Entry 6XI0 (electron microscopy, 3.30 A resolution); this record covers chains C and D of the 6 polymer chains in the assembly.

# Chain C
Molecule: Cytochrome b
Organism: Rhodobacter capsulatus (strain ATCC BAA-309 / NBRC 16581 / SB1003)
Reference sequence: D5ANZ3 (CYB_RHOCB); residues 1-437 here = UniProt positions 1-437
Chain sequence (437 residues; each row starts with the number of its first residue):
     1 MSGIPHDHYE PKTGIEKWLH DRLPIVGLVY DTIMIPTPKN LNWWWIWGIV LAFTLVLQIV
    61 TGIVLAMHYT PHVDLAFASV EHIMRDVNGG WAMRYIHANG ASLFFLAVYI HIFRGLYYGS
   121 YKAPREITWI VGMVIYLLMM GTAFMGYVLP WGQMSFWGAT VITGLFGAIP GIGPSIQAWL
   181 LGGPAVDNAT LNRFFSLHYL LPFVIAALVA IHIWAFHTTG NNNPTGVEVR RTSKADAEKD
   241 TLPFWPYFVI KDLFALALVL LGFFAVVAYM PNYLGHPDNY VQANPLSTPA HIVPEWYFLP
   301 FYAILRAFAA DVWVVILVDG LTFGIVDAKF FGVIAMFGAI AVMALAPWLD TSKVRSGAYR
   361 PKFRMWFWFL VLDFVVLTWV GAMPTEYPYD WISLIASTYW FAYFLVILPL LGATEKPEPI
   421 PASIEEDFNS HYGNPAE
Not modelled in the structure: 1, 233-236, 429-437
Curated features (UniProtKB/Swiss-Prot):
  - binding site (heme b): His97, His111, His198, His212
  - mutagenesis: Phe144 (F144L/S: Loss of binding affinity for ubiquinone and ubiquinol)
Bound ions: heme c Fe site 1: His97, His198; heme c Fe site 2: His111, His212
Residues lining bound ligands:
  - heme c (HEC), molecule 1: Trp45, Gly48, Ile49, Leu51, Ala52, Phe104, His111, Ile112, Arg114, Ser120, Arg125, Thr128, Trp129, Gly132, Met133, Ile135, Tyr136, Val209, His212, Phe216, Thr219, Gly220, Asn221, Asn222
  - heme c (HEC), molecule 2: Leu55, Gln58, Ile59, Gly62, Ile63, Leu65, Ala66, Tyr69, Arg94, His97, Ala98, Ala101, Phe104, Met139, Thr142, Ala143, Gly146, Tyr147, Leu149, Pro150, Phe195, His198, Tyr199, Pro202, Ile205, Asn279, Tyr297

# Chain D
Molecule: Cytochrome c1
Organism: Rhodobacter capsulatus (strain ATCC BAA-309 / NBRC 16581 / SB1003)
Reference sequence: D5ANZ4 (CY1_RHOCB); residues -20 to 258 here correspond to UniProt positions 1-279 (UniProt number = residue number + 21)
Chain sequence (279 residues; numbered -20 to 258; the number before each row is that of its first residue; numbers below 1 keep their minus sign (Met-20 is residue -20)):
   -20 MKKLLISAVS ALVLGSGAAF ANSNVPDHAF SFEGIFGKYD QAQLRRGFQV YNEVCSACHG
    40 MKFVPIRTLA DDGGPQLDPT FVREYAAGLD TIIDKDSGEE RDRKETDMFP TRVGDGMGPD
   100 LSVMAKARAG FSGPAGSGMN QLFKGMGGPE YIYNYVIGFE ENPECAPEGI DGYYYNKTFQ
   160 IGGVPDTCKD AAGVKITHGS WARMPPPLVD DQVTYEDGTP ATVDQMAQDV SAFLMWAAEP
   220 KLVARKQMGL VAMVMLGLLS VMLYLTNKRL WAPYKGHKA
Not modelled in the structure: -20 to 4, 108-125, 258
Curated features (UniProtKB/Swiss-Prot):
  - binding site (heme c): Cys34, Cys37, His38, Met183
Covalent attachments: heme c (HEC) linked to Cys34, Cys37
Bound ions: heme c Fe: His38, Met183
Residues lining bound ligands: heme c (HEC): Val29, Val33, His38, Gly95, Met96, Gly97, Pro98, Leu100, Met103, Arg107, Tyr130, Ile131, Tyr134, Val135, Phe158, Ala181, Arg182, Met183, Pro184, Pro186, Leu187, Val209, Leu213

# Interface between chain C and chain D
Residue-residue contacts (44):
  Phe77(C) - Phe42(D)  hydrophobic
  Glu81(C) - Phe42(D)
  Arg85(C) - Phe42(D)  hydrogen bond (side chain-backbone)
  Arg85(C) - Val43(D)
  Arg85(C) - Ala216(D)  hydrogen bond (side chain-backbone)
  Arg85(C) - Lys220(D)  hydrogen bond (backbone-side chain)
  Asp86(C) - Arg46(D)  salt bridge
  Trp91(C) - Lys220(D)
  Trp91(C) - Ala223(D)
  Trp91(C) - Arg224(D)
  Tyr95(C) - Lys105(D)
  Tyr95(C) - Glu218(D)  hydrogen bond
  Leu242(C) - Tyr253(D)  hydrophobic
  Pro246(C) - Leu249(D)  hydrophobic
  Tyr247(C) - Leu249(D)
  Tyr247(C) - Trp250(D)
  Phe248(C) - Trp250(D)  hydrophobic
  Ile250(C) - Leu242(D)
  Lys251(C) - Asn246(D)
  Leu253(C) - Leu242(D)
  Phe254(C) - Ser239(D)
  Phe254(C) - Leu242(D)
  Ala257(C) - Ser239(D)
  Leu258(C) - Ser239(D)
  Leu261(C) - Met232(D)
  Leu261(C) - Leu235(D)  hydrophobic
  Leu261(C) - Gly236(D)
  Phe264(C) - Met227(D)  hydrophobic
  Ala268(C) - Arg224(D)  hydrogen bond (backbone-side chain)
  Ala268(C) - Lys225(D)
  Ala268(C) - Gly228(D)
  Tyr269(C) - Ile14(D)
  Tyr269(C) - Lys225(D)
  Tyr269(C) - Gly228(D)
  Tyr269(C) - Leu229(D)
  Tyr269(C) - Met232(D)
  Pro277(C) - Lys105(D)
  Pro277(C) - Ala106(D)
  Pro277(C) - Arg107(D)
  Tyr280(C) - Val102(D)
  Tyr280(C) - Lys105(D)
  Val281(C) - Ala106(D)  hydrophobic
  Gln282(C) - Phe42(D)
  Phe428(C) - Lys257(D)
Other interface residues (no listed pair), chain C (35 interface residues in all): Lys39, Ala78, Met84, Val87, Leu260, Ala265, Val267, Pro271, Asn272, Asp427
Other interface residues (no listed pair), chain D (33 interface residues in all): Ser101, Ala217, Ala231, Leu238, Tyr243, Thr245

# Overview
Chain C and chain D form an interface of 35 and 33 residues respectively; the contacts include 5 hydrogen
bonds and 1 salt bridge. Polar pairs include Asp86(C)-Arg46(D), Arg85(C)-Phe42(D) and Arg85(C)-Ala216(D).
Bound to chain C: heme c. Heme c is covalently linked to Cys34(D).
Here chain C is Cytochrome b and chain D is Cytochrome c1, both from Rhodobacter capsulatus (strain ATCC
BAA-309 / NBRC 16581 / SB1003). Entry 6XI0 (R. capsulatus cyt bc1 (CIII2) at 3.3A) was determined by electron
microscopy together with 6XKT, 6XKU, 6XKV, 6XKW, 6XKX and 6XKZ from the same study.
